PDB entry 7WIC | electron microscopy, 2.80 A resolution | chains R and A of the 6 polymer chains in the assembly

Chain R:
Protein: Somatostatin receptor type 2
From: Homo sapiens
UniProt: P30874 (SSR2_HUMAN); numbering as in UniProt (aligned over 1-369)
Amino-acid sequence (369 residues; numbered 1 to 369; the number before each row is that of its first residue):
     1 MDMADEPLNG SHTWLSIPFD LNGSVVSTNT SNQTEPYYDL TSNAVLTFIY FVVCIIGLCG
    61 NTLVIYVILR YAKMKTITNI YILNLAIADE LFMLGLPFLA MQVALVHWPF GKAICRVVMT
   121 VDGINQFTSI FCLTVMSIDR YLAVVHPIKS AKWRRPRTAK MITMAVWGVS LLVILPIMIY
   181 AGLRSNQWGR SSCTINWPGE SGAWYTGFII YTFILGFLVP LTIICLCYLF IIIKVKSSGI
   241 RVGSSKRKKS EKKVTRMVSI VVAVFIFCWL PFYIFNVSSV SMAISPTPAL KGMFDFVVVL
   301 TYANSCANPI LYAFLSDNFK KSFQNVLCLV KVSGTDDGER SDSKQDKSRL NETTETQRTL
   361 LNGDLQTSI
Disordered / not traced: 1-39, 328-369
Disulfide bonds: Cys-115/Cys-193
From the paper describing this entry:
  - conformationally variable residues (helix shift): Pro-288
  - mutagenesis - D122A (39-fold), Q126A (37-fold), F127A, C193A, T194A, W197A, F208A, F272A, Y302A (832-fold): decreased signaling with somatostatin-14
  - specificity-determining residues: Phe-275, Asn-276, Phe-294

Chain A:
Protein: Guanine nucleotide-binding protein G(i) subunit alpha-1
From: Homo sapiens
UniProt: P63096 (GNAI1_HUMAN); numbering as in UniProt (aligned over 1-354)
Amino-acid sequence (354 residues; each row starts with the number of its first residue):
     1 MGCTLSAEDK AAVERSKMID RNLREDGEKA AREVKLLLLG AGESGKNTIV KQMKIIHEAG
    61 YSEEECKQYK AVVYSNTIQS IIAIIRAMGR LKIDFGDSAR ADDARQLFVL AGAAEEGFMT
   121 AELAGVIKRL WKDSGVQACF NRSREYQLND SAAYYLNDLD RIAQPNYIPT QQDVLRTRVK
   181 TTGIVETHFT FKDLHFKMFD VGAQRSERKK WIHCFEGVTA IIFCVALSDY DLVLAEDEEM
   241 NRMHASMKLF DSICNNKWFT DTSIILFLNK KDLFEEKIKK SPLTICYPEY AGSNTYEEAA
   301 AYIQCQFEDL NKRKDTKEIY THFTCSTDTK NVQFVFDAVT DVIIKNNLKD CGLF
Disordered / not traced: 1-2, 55-181
Sequence notes: conflict Asn-47 (Ser in P63096), Ala-203 (Gly in P63096), Ala-245 (Glu in P63096), Ser-326 (Ala in P63096)
UniProt features mapped onto this chain:
  - region: Lys-35 to Lys-46, Thr-48 (G1 motif), Asp-173 to Thr-181 (G2 motif), Phe-196 to Gly-202, Gln-204, Arg-205 (G3 motif), Ile-265 to Asp-272 (G4 motif), Thr-324, Cys-325, Thr-327 to Thr-329 (G5 motif)
  - binding site (GTP): Glu-43 to Lys-46, Thr-48, Ser-151, Leu-175 to Thr-181, Asp-200 to Gly-202, Gln-204, Asn-269 to Asp-272
  - binding site (Mg(2+)): Thr-181
  - modified residue: Arg-178 (ADP-ribosylarginine), Gln-204 (Deamidated glutamine), Cys-351 (ADP-ribosylcysteine)
  - lipidation: Gly-2 (N-myristoyl glycine), Cys-3 (S-palmitoyl cysteine)

How chain R and chain A interact:
Contacting residue pairs - 30 pairs, chain R then chain A:
  Thr-78(R) / Asp-350(A)  hydrogen bond
  Thr-78(R) / Cys-351(A)
  Arg-140(R) / Cys-351(A)
  Arg-140(R) / Leu-353(A)
  Ala-143(R) / Asn-347(A)  hydrogen bond (backbone-side chain)
  Val-144(R) / Ile-344(A)
  Val-144(R) / Leu-348(A)  hydrophobic
  Pro-147(R) / Ile-343(A)  hydrophobic
  Pro-147(R) / Ile-344(A)  hydrophobic
  Ile-148(R) / Asp-193(A)
  Ile-148(R) / Phe-336(A)  hydrophobic
  Lys-234(R) / Ile-344(A)
  Val-235(R) / Leu-348(A)  hydrophobic
  Ser-238(R) / Asp-341(A)
  Ser-238(R) / Ile-344(A)
  Arg-241(R) / Asp-337(A)  salt bridge
  Arg-241(R) / Thr-340(A)
  Val-242(R) / Tyr-320(A)  hydrophobic
  Val-242(R) / Asp-337(A)
  Ser-244(R) / Glu-318(A)  hydrogen bond
  Ser-244(R) / Asp-341(A)
  Ser-245(R) / Glu-318(A)  hydrogen bond (backbone-side chain)
  Lys-246(R) / Lys-317(A)
  Lys-246(R) / Glu-318(A)
  Ser-250(R) / Phe-354(A)
  Lys-253(R) / Leu-353(A)
  Met-257(R) / Gly-352(A)
  Met-257(R) / Leu-353(A)
  Ser-316(R) / Gly-352(A)
  Asp-317(R) / Phe-354(A)
Interface residues without a listed pair, chain R (24 interface residues in all): Thr-76, Ile-231, Gly-239, Val-254, Asn-318
Interface residues without a listed pair, chain A (23 interface residues in all): Lys-192, Leu-194, Lys-314, Phe-334, Ala-338, Lys-349

In short:
24 residues of chain R face 23 of chain A across their interface; the contacts include 4 hydrogen bonds and 1
salt bridge. Polar contacts include Arg-241(R)/Asp-337(A), Thr-78(R)/Asp-350(A) and Ala-143(R)/Asn-347(A).
From the paper: D122A, Q126A and F127A of chain R, among others, reduce signaling with somatostatin-14;
specificity determinants Phe-275(R), Asn-276(R) and Phe-294(R); 9 substitutions were tested in all.
Chain R is Somatostatin receptor type 2 and chain A is Guanine nucleotide-binding protein G(i) subunit
alpha-1, both from Homo sapiens; the structure, Cryo-EM structure of the SS-14-bound human SSTR2-Gi1 complex,
was determined by electron microscopy (same publication as 7WIG).
